Entry 4XK8 (X-ray diffraction, 2.80 A resolution); this record covers chains B and H of the 16 polymer chains in the assembly.

# Chain B
Molecule: Photosystem I P700 chlorophyll a apoprotein A2
Amino-acid sequence (733 residues; row label = number of the first residue in the row):
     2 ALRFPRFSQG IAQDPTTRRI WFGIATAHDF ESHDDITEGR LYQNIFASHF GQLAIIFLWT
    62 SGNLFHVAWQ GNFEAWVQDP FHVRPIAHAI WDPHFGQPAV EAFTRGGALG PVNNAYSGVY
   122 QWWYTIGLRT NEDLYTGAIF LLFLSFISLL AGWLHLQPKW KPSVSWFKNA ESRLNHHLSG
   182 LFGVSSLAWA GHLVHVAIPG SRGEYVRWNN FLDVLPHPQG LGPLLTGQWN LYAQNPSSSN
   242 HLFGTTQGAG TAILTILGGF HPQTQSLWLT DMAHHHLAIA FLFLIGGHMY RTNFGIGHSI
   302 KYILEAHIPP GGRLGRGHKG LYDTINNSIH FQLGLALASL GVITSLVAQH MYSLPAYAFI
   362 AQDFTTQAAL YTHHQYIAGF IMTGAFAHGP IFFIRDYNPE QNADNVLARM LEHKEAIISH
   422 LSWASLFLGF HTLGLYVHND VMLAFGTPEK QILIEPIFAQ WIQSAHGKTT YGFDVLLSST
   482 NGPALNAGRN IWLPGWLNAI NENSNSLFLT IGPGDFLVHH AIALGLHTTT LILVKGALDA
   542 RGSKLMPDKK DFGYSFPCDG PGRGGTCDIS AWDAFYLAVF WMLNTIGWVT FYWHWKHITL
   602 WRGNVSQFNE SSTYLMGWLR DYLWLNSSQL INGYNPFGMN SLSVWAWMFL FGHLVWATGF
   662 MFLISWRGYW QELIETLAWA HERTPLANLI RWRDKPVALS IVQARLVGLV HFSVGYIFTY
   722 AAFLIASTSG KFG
Metal / ion sites: chlorophyll a Mg (34 sites), coordinated by His29, His50, Gln53, His67, His89, Asp93, His95, His156, His177, His178, His193, His196, His275, His276, His277, His289 and 18 more; 4Fe-4S cluster Fe: Cys559, Cys568 (shared with 2 residues of chain A)
Residues lining bound ligands:
  - beta-carotene (BCR), molecule 1: Leu54, Ile57, Phe58, Trp60, Gly181, Leu182, Val185, Ser186, Leu188
  - beta-carotene (BCR), molecule 2: Phe58, Thr61, Leu65, Trp123, Trp124, Ile127, Leu129, Gly138, Phe141, Leu142, Leu145, Trp209, Leu213
  - beta-carotene (BCR), molecule 3: Leu188, Leu222, Leu225, Phe282, Leu285, Ile286, His289, Ile297
  - beta-carotene (BCR), molecule 4: Phe332, Gly335, Leu336, Ala339, Val343, Met383, Ala386, Phe387, Gly390, Phe393, Phe394, Leu408, Ala538
  - beta-carotene (BCR), molecule 5: Met411, Ile418, Val535, Leu539
  - beta-carotene (BCR), molecule 6: Phe431, Leu434, Gly435, Val438
  - beta-carotene (BCR), molecule 7: Trp648, Met649, Phe652, Trp671, Leu674, Ile675, Leu678, Phe719
  - beta-carotene (BCR), molecule 8: Thr685, Pro686, Leu687, Ala688
  - chlorophyll a (CLA), molecule 1: Phe5, Arg7, Phe8, Gly24, Ile25, Ala28, His29, Phe31, His34, Ser49, Gly52, Gln53, Ile56
  - chlorophyll a (CLA), molecule 2: Thr18, Ile21, Trp22, Ile675, Leu678, Ala679, His682, Ile691, Arg692, Trp693, Arg694, Asp695, Pro697, Val698
  - chlorophyll a (CLA), molecule 3: Trp22, Phe652, Leu655, Val656, Thr659, Met662, Phe663, Leu700, Val708, Val711, His712
  - chlorophyll a (CLA), molecule 4: Ile25, Ala26, Thr27, Ala28, His29, Asp30, His331, Leu334, Leu338, Phe381, Ile382, Thr384, Gly385, Ala388, His389, Ile392, Arg396, Tyr555, Trp573, Phe576, Phe652, Leu707, Val711, Val715, Phe719
  - chlorophyll a (CLA), molecule 5: His29, Phe31, Tyr43, Ile46, Ser49, His50, Gln53, Leu54, Ile57, Arg174, His178, Leu182, Phe183, Ile330, His331, Gln333, Leu334, Ala337, Leu338, Leu341, His389
  - chlorophyll a (CLA), molecule 6: His29, Gln53, Ile56, Ile57, Trp60, Leu338, Leu341, Ile378, Phe381, Ile382
  - chlorophyll a (CLA), molecule 7: Phe47, Phe51, Ile148, Leu151, Ala152, Leu155, His156, Lys160, Trp161, Pro163, Trp167
  - chlorophyll a (CLA), molecule 8: Phe47, His50, Phe51, Leu54, Trp123, Trp167, Phe168, Asn170, Ser173, Arg174, His177, His178, Leu182, Phe183, Ile344, Tyr358
  - chlorophyll a (CLA), molecule 9: Ile56, Trp60, Asn64, His67, Val68, Ala88, His89, Asn114, Asn115, Ala116, Tyr117, Ser118, Val120, Val645, Trp646, Met649, Phe719
  - chlorophyll a (CLA), molecule 10: Ile57, Phe58, Trp60, Thr61, Ser118, Gly119, Trp123, Val185, Ser186, Ala189, Leu341, Ile344, Thr345, Val348, Met352, Tyr358, Ile361, Leu371, His374, His375, Ile378, Ile382
  - chlorophyll a (CLA), molecule 11: Phe58, Ile127, Gly128, Leu129, Asp134, Thr137, Gly138, Phe141, Leu145, Ile148, Ser149, Ser186, Ala189, Trp190, Gly192, His193, His196, Val197, Val207, Arg208, Trp209, Phe212
  - chlorophyll a (CLA), molecule 12: Leu59, Trp60, Ser62, Gly63, Phe66, His67, Trp70, Gln71, His89, Ala90, Ile91, Trp92
  - chlorophyll a (CLA), molecule 13: Trp60, Asn64, Tyr117, Ser118, Val120, Ala370, Leu371, Thr373, His374, Tyr377, Ile378, Phe381, Met649, Ile718, Phe719, Ala722, Leu725, Ile726
  - chlorophyll a (CLA), molecule 14: His89, Ala90, Ile91, Trp92, Asp93, Pro94, His95, Phe96, Phe104, Asn114, Ser644, Val645, Trp648
  - chlorophyll a (CLA), molecule 15: Trp123, Thr126, Ile127, Leu182, Phe183, Ser186, Ser187, Trp190, Leu194, Leu268, Leu270, Met273, His276, His277, Ile280, Phe284, Ile344, Leu347, Val348, His351, Met352, Ala357, Tyr358
  - chlorophyll a (CLA), molecule 16: Trp167, Asn170, Ser173, His177, Thr293, Asn294, Phe295
  - chlorophyll a (CLA), molecule 17: Ala171, Arg174, Leu175, His178, Leu179, Phe183, Ile280, Leu283, Phe284, Ile301, Leu305, Tyr323, Ile326, Asn327, Leu336, Ala337, Ser340, Ile344
  - chlorophyll a (CLA), molecule 18: Leu175, Leu179, Phe183, Leu283, Phe284, Gly287, Met290, Tyr291, Ile301, Ile304, Leu305
  - chlorophyll a (CLA), molecule 19: Asn176, His177, Ser180, Gly181, Val185, Leu285, His289, Tyr291, Arg292, Thr293, Phe295, Ile297
  - chlorophyll a (CLA), molecule 20: Leu188, Ala189, Ala191, Gly192, Val195, His196, Phe212, Leu213, Val215, Leu216, Pro217, His218, Gly221, Leu222, Tyr233, Ile254, Leu255, Leu278
  - chlorophyll a (CLA), molecule 21: Leu225, Trp230, Asn231, Tyr233, Ala234, Leu255, Thr256, Ile257, His275, Leu278, Ala279, Phe282, Ile286, Ile492, Trp493
  - chlorophyll a (CLA), molecule 22: Thr256, Ile257, Gly259, Gly260, Leu268, Asp272, Met273, His275, His276, Ala279, Ile280, Leu283, His351, Leu355, Trp493, Trp497
  - chlorophyll a (CLA), molecule 23: Ile286, Gly287, His289, Met290, Ile297, Gly298, His299
  - chlorophyll a (CLA), molecule 24: Met290, His299, Tyr303, Ile304, Ala307, His308
  - chlorophyll a (CLA), molecule 25: Ile304, Leu305, His308, Leu315, His319, Leu322, Ile326, Phe332, Val407, Leu408, Met411
  - chlorophyll a (CLA), molecule 26: Ala307, His308, Ile309, Pro310, Pro311, Arg314, Leu315
  - chlorophyll a (CLA), molecule 27: Arg314, Leu315, Val407, Arg410, Met411, Glu413, His414, Ala417, His421
  - chlorophyll a (CLA), molecule 28: Leu336, Ala339, Ser340, Val343, Leu347, Gln350, His351, Tyr353, Ser354, Leu355, Leu508, Phe509
  - chlorophyll a (CLA), molecule 29: Val343, Ser346, Leu347, Gln350, Gln376, Gly380, Met383, Phe387, Leu527, Thr530, Thr531, Leu534, Met583, Thr586, Ile587
  - chlorophyll a (CLA), molecule 30: Gln350, Tyr353, Tyr372, Gln376, Phe459, Ala460, Ile463, Gln464, Phe509, Leu510, Ile512, His520, Ile523, Leu527, Val590, Tyr593, Trp594, Lys597
  - chlorophyll a (CLA), molecule 31: Ala417, His421, Trp424
  - chlorophyll a (CLA), molecule 32: Ile418, His421, Leu422, Trp424, Ala425, Ala524, Leu527, His528, Thr531
  - chlorophyll a (CLA), molecule 33: Ser420, His421, Ser423, Trp424, Leu427
  - chlorophyll a (CLA), molecule 34: Ser423, Ser426, Leu427, Gly430, Phe431, Leu434, Leu525, Thr529, Leu532, Ile533, Leu578, Phe581, Trp582
  - chlorophyll a (CLA), molecule 35: Trp424, Leu427, Phe428, Phe431, His432
  - chlorophyll a (CLA), molecule 36: Trp424, Phe428, Leu429, Ile455, Glu456, Pro457, Ile458, Phe459, Ala460, Asp516, Phe517, His520, His521, Ala524, His528
  - chlorophyll a (CLA), molecule 37: Phe431, Gly435, Leu436, Val438, His439, Val442, Met443, Phe446, Lys451
  - chlorophyll a (CLA), molecule 38: Thr433, Leu434, Tyr437, Val519, Ala522, Leu525, Asn585, Trp589, Phe592, Leu616, Trp619, Leu624, Ser628, Ile632, Phe650, His654, Trp657, Phe713, Tyr717, Thr720, Tyr721, Phe724
  - chlorophyll a (CLA), molecule 39: Leu434, Val438, Asp441, Leu525, Phe581, Trp582, Asn585, Trp589, Leu616, Leu620, Trp657, Phe713, Tyr717
  - chlorophyll a (CLA), molecule 40: Ile458, Phe459, Trp462
  - chlorophyll a (CLA), molecule 41: Trp462, Ile463, Ala466, His467, Leu477, Leu478, Ala485, Trp493, Leu494, Trp497, Phe509
  - chlorophyll a (CLA), molecule 42: Leu477, Pro484, Ala485, Ala488, Gly489, Ile492, Trp493
  - chlorophyll a (CLA), molecule 43: Leu620, Leu624, Trp625, Trp657
  - chlorophyll a (CLA), molecule 44: Trp648, Leu651, Phe652, His654, Leu655, Trp657, Ala658, Phe661
  - chlorophyll a (CLA), molecule 45: Leu655, Ala658, Thr659, Phe661, Met662, Ile665, Ser666, Tyr670, Trp671, Leu674
  - chlorophyll a (CLA), molecule 46: Leu678, Ala681, His682, Thr685, Ala688, Ile691
  - chlorophyll a (CLA), molecule 47: Trp680, Ala681, Arg684, Thr685, Pro686
  - chlorophyll a (CLA), molecule 48: Thr685, Pro686, Leu687, Ala688, Leu690
  - phylloquinone (PQN): Trp22, Met662, Phe663, Ser666, Trp667, Arg668, Trp671, Ile675, Val698, Ala699, Leu700, Ser701, Ala705
  - 4Fe-4S cluster (SF4): Cys559, Gly561, Pro562, Cys568, Trp667, Ile702, Arg706

# Chain H
Molecule: Putative uncharacterized protein
Amino-acid sequence (90 residues; each row starts with the number of its first residue):
    55 SVYFDLEDLG NTTGQWDSYG SDAPSPYNPL QSKLFETFAA PFTKRGLLLK FLILGGGSTL
   115 AYLSATASGD ILPITRGPQQ PPKLGPRGKI
Residues lining bound ligands:
  - chlorophyll a (CLA), molecule 1: Pro80, Tyr81, Asn82, Gln85
  - chlorophyll a (CLA), molecule 2: Leu106, Gly110, Gly111, Thr113, Leu114, Leu117, Ile125, Leu126

# How chain B and chain H interact
Pairs across the interface - 35 pairs, chain B then chain H:
  Phe82(B) - Lys143(H)
  His83(B) - Gly142(H)
  His83(B) - Lys143(H)
  His83(B) - Ile144(H)  hydrogen bond (backbone-backbone)
  Val84(B) - Ile144(H)  hydrophobic
  Arg85(B) - Gly139(H)
  Arg85(B) - Pro140(H)
  Arg85(B) - Lys143(H)
  Arg85(B) - Ile144(H)  hydrogen bond (side chain-backbone)
  Ile91(B) - Ile128(H)
  Trp92(B) - Ser118(H)
  Trp92(B) - Ile128(H)
  Asp93(B) - Ile128(H)
  Pro94(B) - Ile128(H)  hydrophobic
  Phe96(B) - Pro127(H)
  Gly97(B) - Pro127(H)
  Gln98(B) - Pro127(H)
  Gln98(B) - Arg130(H)
  Gln98(B) - Gly131(H)
  Val101(B) - Pro127(H)
  Val101(B) - Gly131(H)
  Val101(B) - Pro132(H)
  Glu102(B) - Pro132(H)
  Glu102(B) - Gln133(H)  hydrogen bond (side chain-backbone)
  Glu102(B) - Gln134(H)  hydrogen bond (side chain-backbone)
  Thr105(B) - Pro132(H)
  Gly107(B) - Ile144(H)  hydrogen bond (backbone-backbone)
  Gly108(B) - Ile144(H)
  Leu110(B) - Pro132(H)
  Pro112(B) - Ile128(H)  hydrophobic
  Gln363(B) - Arg141(H)  hydrogen bond (backbone-side chain)
  Phe365(B) - Arg141(H)
  Ser730(B) - Pro140(H)
  Phe733(B) - Pro140(H)  hydrophobic
  Phe733(B) - Arg141(H)  hydrogen bond (backbone-side chain)
Interface residues without a listed pair, chain B (26 interface residues in all): Gly111, Pro686, Gly731, Lys732
Interface residues without a listed pair, chain H (18 interface residues in all): Tyr73, Leu126, Thr129, Lys137

# Summary
26 residues of chain B and 18 residues of chain H are in contact, with 7 hydrogen bonds. Polar contacts
include Arg85(B)-Ile144(H), Glu102(B)-Gln133(H) and Glu102(B)-Gln134(H). Ligands of chain B: 48 copies of
chlorophyll a, 8 copies of beta-carotene, 4Fe-4S cluster and phylloquinone.
Chain B is Photosystem I P700 chlorophyll a apoprotein A2 and chain H is Putative uncharacterized protein; the
structure, Crystal structure of plant photosystem I-LHCI super-complex at 2.8 angstrom resolution, was
determined by X-ray diffraction.
